6HUQ - chains V and W of the 28 polymer chains in the assembly; structure by X-ray diffraction, 3.00 A resolution.

== Chain V ==
Protein: Proteasome subunit beta type-7
Source organism: Homo sapiens
Notes: EC 3.4.25.1
UniProt: Q99436 (PSB7_HUMAN); residues 1-234 here correspond to UniProt positions 44-277 (UniProt number = residue number + 43)
Amino-acid sequence (234 residues; numbered 1 to 234; the number before each row is that of its first residue):
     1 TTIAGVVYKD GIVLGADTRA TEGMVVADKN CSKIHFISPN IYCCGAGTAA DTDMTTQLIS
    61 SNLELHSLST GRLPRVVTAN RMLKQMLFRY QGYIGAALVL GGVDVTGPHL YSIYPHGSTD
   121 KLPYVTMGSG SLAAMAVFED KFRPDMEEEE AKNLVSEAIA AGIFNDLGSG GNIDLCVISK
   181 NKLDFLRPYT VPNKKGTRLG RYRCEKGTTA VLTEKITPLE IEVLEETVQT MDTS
Disordered / not traced: 220-234
Covalent attachments: compound GT5 linked to Thr-1
Sequence notes: engineered mutation Gly-171 (Ser214 in Q99436)
Ion coordination: Mg2+: Ile-163, Phe-164, Asp-166 (shared with 1 residue of chain L)
Small-molecule neighbours: GT5 (N-[(2S)-1-[[(2S)-1-[[(2S)-1-[4-(aminomethyl)phenyl]-4-methylsulfonyl-butan-2-yl]amino]-3-methoxy-1-oxidanylidene-propan-2-yl]amino]-4-methyl-1-oxidanylidene-pentan-2-yl]-2-methyl-1,3-thiazole-5-carboxamide): Arg-19, Ala-20, Thr-21, Glu-22, Gly-23, Ala-27, Cys-31, Ser-32, Lys-33, His-35, Gly-45, Ala-46, Gly-47, Thr-48, Ala-49, Ala-50, Thr-52, Asp-53, Gly-128, Ser-129
Curated features (UniProtKB/Swiss-Prot):
  - active site: Thr-1 (Nucleophile)
Reported in the primary citation:
  - mutagenesis - S171G: increased growth
  - mutagenesis - G45A: unchanged growth

== Chain W ==
Protein: Proteasome subunit beta type-3
Source organism: Saccharomyces cerevisiae (strain ATCC 204508 / S288c)
Notes: EC 3.4.25.1
UniProt: P25451 (PSB3_YEAST); residues 0-204 here correspond to UniProt positions 1-205 (UniProt number = residue number + 1)
Amino-acid sequence (205 residues; each row starts with the number of its first residue; numbering starts at 0):
     0 MSDPSSINGG IVVAMTGKDC VAIACDLRLG SQSLGVSNKF EKIFHYGHVF LGITGLATDV
    60 TTLNEMFRYK TNLYKLKEER AIEPETFTQL VSSSLYERRF GPYFVGPVVA GINSKSGKPF
   120 IAGFDLIGCI DEAKDFIVSG TASDQLFGMC ESLYEPNLEP EDLFETISQA LLNAADRDAL
   180 SGWGAVVYII KKDEVVKRYL KMRQD
Disordered / not traced: 0
Ion coordination: Mg2+ site 1: Asp-177, Ser-180; Mg2+ site 2: Asp-204 (shared with 2 residues of chain K)
Small-molecule neighbours: GT5 (N-[(2S)-1-[[(2S)-1-[[(2S)-1-[4-(aminomethyl)phenyl]-4-methylsulfonyl-butan-2-yl]amino]-3-methoxy-1-oxidanylidene-propan-2-yl]amino]-4-methyl-1-oxidanylidene-pentan-2-yl]-2-methyl-1,3-thiazole-5-carboxamide): Asp-124, Leu-125, Cys-128, Ile-129, Asp-130
Curated features (UniProtKB/Swiss-Prot):
  - modified residue: Ser-30 (Phosphoserine)
  - cross-link: Lys-69 (Glycyl lysine isopeptide (Lys-Gly) (interchain with G-Cter in ubiquitin))

== How chain V and chain W interact ==
Residue-residue contacts - 67 pairs, chain V then chain W:
  Val-25(V) / Asp-143(W)
  Val-25(V) / Phe-146(W)  hydrophobic
  Val-26(V) / Phe-146(W)
  Ala-27(V) / Asp-130(W)
  Ala-27(V) / Phe-146(W)  hydrophobic
  Asp-28(V) / Asp-130(W)
  Asp-28(V) / Glu-131(W)
  Lys-29(V) / Glu-150(W)  salt bridge
  Ala-49(V) / Cys-128(W)  hydrophobic
  Ala-50(V) / Tyr-95(W)
  Ala-50(V) / Ile-126(W)  hydrophobic
  Ala-50(V) / Cys-128(W)
  Asp-51(V) / Tyr-95(W)  hydrogen bond
  Asp-51(V) / Arg-98(W)  salt bridge
  Asp-53(V) / Cys-128(W)
  Met-54(V) / Tyr-95(W)  hydrophobic
  Tyr-90(V) / Phe-99(W)  hydrophobic
  Tyr-93(V) / Arg-98(W)  hydrogen bond (backbone-side chain)
  Tyr-93(V) / Phe-99(W)
  Ile-94(V) / Phe-99(W)  hydrophobic
  Arg-198(V) / Glu-150(W)  hydrogen bond (side chain-backbone)
  Arg-198(V) / Ser-151(W)  hydrogen bond (side chain-backbone)
  Arg-198(V) / Leu-152(W)
  Arg-198(V) / Tyr-153(W)  hydrogen bond (side chain-backbone)
  Arg-201(V) / Glu-154(W)  salt bridge
  Tyr-202(V) / Ser-151(W)
  Tyr-202(V) / Leu-152(W)
  Arg-203(V) / Glu-154(W)  salt bridge
  Arg-203(V) / Leu-157(W)
  Arg-203(V) / Asp-161(W)  salt bridge
  Arg-203(V) / Thr-165(W)
  Cys-204(V) / Glu-164(W)
  Cys-204(V) / Gln-168(W)
  Glu-205(V) / Glu-164(W)
  Lys-206(V) / Glu-160(W)
  Lys-206(V) / Asp-161(W)  salt bridge
  Lys-206(V) / Glu-164(W)
  Gly-207(V) / Glu-164(W)  hydrogen bond (backbone-side chain)
  Thr-208(V) / Glu-164(W)  hydrogen bond (backbone-side chain)
  Thr-209(V) / Phe-163(W)
  Thr-209(V) / Glu-164(W)  hydrogen bond
  Thr-209(V) / Ser-167(W)
  Thr-209(V) / Gln-168(W)  hydrogen bond
  Thr-209(V) / Leu-199(W)
  Ala-210(V) / Leu-199(W)
  Ala-210(V) / Lys-200(W)  hydrogen bond (backbone-backbone)
  Val-211(V) / Phe-163(W)  hydrophobic
  Val-211(V) / Arg-197(W)
  Val-211(V) / Tyr-198(W)
  Leu-212(V) / Tyr-198(W)  hydrogen bond (backbone-backbone)
  Leu-212(V) / Leu-199(W)
  Leu-212(V) / Lys-200(W)
  Thr-213(V) / Lys-196(W)
  Thr-213(V) / Arg-197(W)
  Thr-213(V) / Tyr-198(W)  hydrogen bond (backbone-backbone)
  Glu-214(V) / Val-195(W)
  Glu-214(V) / Lys-196(W)
  Glu-214(V) / Arg-197(W)  salt bridge
  Lys-215(V) / Val-194(W)
  Lys-215(V) / Val-195(W)
  Lys-215(V) / Lys-196(W)  hydrogen bond (backbone-backbone)
  Ile-216(V) / Glu-193(W)
  Ile-216(V) / Val-194(W)
  Thr-217(V) / Glu-193(W)
  Thr-217(V) / Val-194(W)  hydrogen bond (backbone-backbone)
  Leu-219(V) / Glu-193(W)
  Leu-219(V) / Val-194(W)  hydrophobic
Interface residues without a listed pair, chain V (35 interface residues in all): Thr-48, Lys-195, Pro-218
Interface residues without a listed pair, chain W (35 interface residues in all): Ser-91, Asp-124, Ala-132, Leu-171, Asp-192

== Summary ==
Chain V and chain W each contribute 35 residues to their interface, with 14 hydrogen bonds and 7 salt bridges.
Polar contacts include Lys-29(V)/Glu-150(W), Asp-51(V)/Arg-98(W) and Arg-201(V)/Glu-154(W). Chain W binds
compound GT5. Compound GT5 is covalently linked to Thr-1(V). The paper reports that S171G of chain V increases
growth; G45A of chain V leaves growth unchanged.
Here chain V is Proteasome subunit beta type-7 (Homo sapiens) and chain W is Proteasome subunit beta type-3
(Saccharomyces cerevisiae (strain ATCC 204508 / S288c)). Entry 6HUQ (Yeast 20S proteasome with human beta2c
(S171G) in complex with 20) was determined by X-ray diffraction (same publication as 6HTB, 6HTC, 6HTD, 6HTP,
6HTR, 6HUB and 30 further entries).
